PDB entry 3WUV | X-ray diffraction, 2.79 A resolution | chains A and C of the 3 polymer chains in the assembly

[Chain A]
Molecule: Centrosomal protein of 55 kDa
From: Homo sapiens
UniProt: Q53EZ4 (CEP55_HUMAN); residue numbers follow UniProt; this construct covers 160-217
Amino-acid sequence (63 residues; numbered 155 to 217; the number before each row is that of its first residue):
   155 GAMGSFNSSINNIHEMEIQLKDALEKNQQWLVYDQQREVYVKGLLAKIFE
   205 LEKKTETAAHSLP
Unresolved in the structure: 211-217
Construct notes: expression tag (155-159)
Curated features (UniProtKB/Swiss-Prot):
  - mutagenesis: W184 (W184A: Abolishes interaction with PDCD6IP), Y187 (Y187A: Abolishes interaction with PDCD6IP), D188 (D188A: Diminishes interaction with PDCD6IP), R191 (R191A: Abolishes interaction with PDCD6IP), E192 (E192A: Abolishes interaction with PDCD6IP)

[Chain C]
Molecule: peptide from Programmed cell death 6-interacting protein
UniProt: Q8WUM4 (PDC6I_HUMAN); numbering as in UniProt (aligned over 796-809)
Amino-acid sequence (14 residues; numbered 796 to 809; the number before each row is that of its first residue):
   796 DQAQGPPYPTYIPP
Unresolved in the structure: 796
Construct notes: engineered mutation D796 (Pro in Q8WUM4), I807 (Pro in Q8WUM4), P808 (Gly in Q8WUM4), P809 (Tyr in Q8WUM4)
Curated features (UniProtKB/Swiss-Prot):
  - region: P801 to Y806 (Interaction with CEP55)
  - mutagenesis: G800 to P802 (Abolishes interaction with CEP55; inhibits support of cytokinesis), P801 to P802 (Loss of midbody localization; does not support cytokinesis; loss of CEP55-binding in a yeast two-hybrid assay; no effect on HIV-1 release), P801 (P801A: Decreased interaction with CEP55), P802 (P802A: Decreased interaction with CEP55), Y803 to P804 (No effect on CEP55-binding in a yeast two-hybrid assay), T805 to Y806 (Loss of CEP55-binding in a yeast two-hybrid assay), Y806 (Y806A: Abolishes interaction with CEP55)

[Interface between chain A and chain C]
Contacting residue pairs (17):
  D176(A) - A798(C)
  K180(A) - A798(C)  hydrogen bond (side chain-backbone)
  K180(A) - Q799(C)
  K180(A) - G800(C)
  Q183(A) - P801(C)
  W184(A) - Q799(C)  hydrogen bond (side chain-backbone)
  W184(A) - G800(C)
  W184(A) - P801(C)
  Y187(A) - P801(C)  hydrophobic
  Y187(A) - P802(C)
  Y187(A) - Y803(C)
  Y187(A) - T805(C)
  Y187(A) - Y806(C)
  Q190(A) - T805(C)
  Q190(A) - Y806(C)  hydrogen bond (side chain-backbone)
  R191(A) - Y806(C)
  Y194(A) - P808(C)  hydrophobic
Also at the interface, not in a pair above, chain A (9 interface residues in all): A177
Also at the interface, not in a pair above, chain C (10 interface residues in all): P804

[Overview]
The interface between chain A and chain C involves 9 residues on one side and 10 on the other; the contacts
include 3 hydrogen bonds. Among the polar pairs are K180(A)-A798(C), W184(A)-Q799(C) and Q190(A)-Y806(C).
Here chain A is Centrosomal protein of 55 kDa (Homo sapiens) and chain C is peptide from Programmed cell death
6-interacting protein. Entry 3WUV (Structure basis of inactivating cell abscission with chimera peptide 2) was
determined by X-ray diffraction together with 3WUT and 3WUU from the same study.
